7K61 - chains E and I of the 12 polymer chains in the assembly; structure by electron microscopy, 2.85 A resolution.

== Chain E ==
Name: Histone H3.1
Source organism: Homo sapiens
UniProt: P68431 (H31_HUMAN); residues 0-135 here correspond to UniProt positions 1-136 (UniProt number = residue number + 1)
Chain sequence (136 residues; each row starts with the number of its first residue; numbering starts at 0):
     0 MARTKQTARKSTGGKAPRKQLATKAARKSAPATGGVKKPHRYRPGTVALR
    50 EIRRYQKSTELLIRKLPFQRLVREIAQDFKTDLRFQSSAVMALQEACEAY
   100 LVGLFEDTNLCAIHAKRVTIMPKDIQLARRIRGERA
Unresolved in the structure: 0-36, 134-135
Swiss-Prot annotation at these positions:
  - modified residue: Arg2 (Asymmetric dimethylarginine), Thr3 (Phosphothreonine), Lys4 (Allysine), Gln5 (5-glutamyl dopamine), Thr6 (Phosphothreonine), Arg8 (Citrulline), Lys9 (N6,N6,N6-trimethyllysine), Ser10 (ADP-ribosylserine), Thr11 (Phosphothreonine), Lys14 (N6-(2-hydroxyisobutyryl)lysine), Arg17 (Asymmetric dimethylarginine), Lys18 (N6-(2-hydroxyisobutyryl)lysine), Lys23 (N6-(2-hydroxyisobutyryl)lysine), Arg26 (Citrulline), Lys27 (N6,N6,N6-trimethyllysine), Ser28 (ADP-ribosylserine), Lys36 (N6,N6,N6-trimethyllysine), Lys37 (N6-methyllysine), Tyr41 (Phosphotyrosine), Lys56 (N6,N6,N6-trimethyllysine) and 8 more in UniProt
  - lipidation: Lys18 (N6-decanoyllysine)

== Chain I ==
Molecule: 197-nt DNA strand
Source organism: Homo sapiens
Sequence (197 nucleotides; numbered 1 to 197; the number before each row is that of its first residue):
     1 GGGCTGGACCCTATACGCGGCCGCCCTGGAGAATCCCGGTGCCGAGGCCG
    51 CTCAATTGGTCGTAGACAGCTCTAGCACCGCTTAAACGCACGTACGCGCT
   101 GTCCCCCGCGTTTTAACCGCCAAGGGGATTACTCCCTAGTCTCCAGGCAC
   151 GTGTCAGATATATACATCCTGTGCATGTATTGAACAGCGACCACCCC

== Interface between chain E and chain I ==
Contacting residue pairs - 23 pairs, chain E then chain I:
  Lys37(E) - DG171(I)  salt bridge to the phosphate
  Arg40(E) - DC169(I)  sugar contact
  Tyr41(E) - DC168(I)  phosphate contact
  Tyr41(E) - DC169(I)  phosphate contact
  Arg42(E) - DA94(I)  salt bridge to the phosphate
  Arg42(E) - DC169(I)  salt bridge to the phosphate
  Pro43(E) - DA94(I)  phosphate contact
  Thr45(E) - DC168(I)  phosphate contact
  Thr45(E) - DC169(I)  hydrogen bond to the phosphate
  Arg63(E) - DA85(I)  sugar contact
  Arg72(E) - DC76(I)  salt bridge to the phosphate
  Arg83(E) - DG75(I)  sugar contact
  Arg83(E) - DC76(I)  phosphate contact
  Phe84(E) - DG75(I)  sugar contact
  Phe84(E) - DC76(I)  hydrogen bond to the phosphate
  Gln85(E) - DG75(I)  hydrogen bond to the phosphate
  Ser86(E) - DG75(I)  hydrogen bond to the phosphate
  Arg116(E) - DG96(I)  phosphate contact
  Arg116(E) - DC97(I)  phosphate contact
  Val117(E) - DG96(I)  hydrogen bond to the phosphate
  Thr118(E) - DG96(I)  hydrogen bond to the phosphate
  Met120(E) - DG96(I)  phosphate contact
  Met120(E) - DC97(I)  phosphate contact
Interface residues without a listed pair, chain E (19 interface residues in all): His39, Leu82, Lys115
Interface residues without a listed pair, chain I (13 interface residues in all): DA86, DT93, DC95, DT170

== Overview ==
19 residues of chain E and 13 residues of chain I are in contact, with 6 hydrogen bonds and 4 salt bridges.
Polar contacts include Thr45(E)-DC169(I), Phe84(E)-DC76(I) and Gln85(E)-DG75(I).
Here chain E is Histone H3.1 and chain I is a 197-nt DNA strand, both from Homo sapiens. Entry 7K61 (Cryo-EM
structure of 197bp nucleosome aided by scFv) was determined by electron microscopy (same publication as 7K5X,
7K5Y, 7K60 and 7K63).
